Entry 9UE9 (electron microscopy, 4.00 A resolution); this record covers chains F and G of the 7 polymer chains in the assembly.

Chain F (and G):
Name: HlyA
From: Vibrio cholerae
Notes: chain G of this document is another copy of the same molecule, construct and numbering; everything in this record applies to it too
Reference sequence: A0A2P1DZZ6 (A0A2P1DZZ6_VIBCL); residues 136-716 here correspond to UniProt positions 161-741 (UniProt number = residue number + 25)
Amino-acid sequence (581 residues; each row starts with the number of its first residue):
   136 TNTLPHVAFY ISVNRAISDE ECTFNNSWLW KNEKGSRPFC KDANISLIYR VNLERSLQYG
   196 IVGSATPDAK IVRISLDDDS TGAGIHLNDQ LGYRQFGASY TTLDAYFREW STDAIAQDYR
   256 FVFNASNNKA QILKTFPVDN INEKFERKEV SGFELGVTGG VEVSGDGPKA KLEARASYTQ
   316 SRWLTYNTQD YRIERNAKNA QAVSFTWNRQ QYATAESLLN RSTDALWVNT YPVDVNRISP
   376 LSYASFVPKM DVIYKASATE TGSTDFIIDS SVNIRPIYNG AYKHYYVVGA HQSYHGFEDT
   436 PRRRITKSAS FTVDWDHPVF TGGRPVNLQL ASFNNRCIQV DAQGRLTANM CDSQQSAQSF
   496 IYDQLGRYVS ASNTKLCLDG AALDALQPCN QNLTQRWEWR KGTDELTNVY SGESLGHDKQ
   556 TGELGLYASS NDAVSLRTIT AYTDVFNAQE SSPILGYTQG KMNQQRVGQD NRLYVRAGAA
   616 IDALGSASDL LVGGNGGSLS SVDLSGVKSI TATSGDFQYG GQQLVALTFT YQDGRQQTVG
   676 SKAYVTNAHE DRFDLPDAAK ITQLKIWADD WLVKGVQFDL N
Disulfide bonds: Cys-157/Cys-175, Cys-472/Cys-486, Cys-512/Cys-524

Interface between chain F and chain G:
Contacting residue pairs - 116 pairs, chain F then chain G:
  Val-197(F) / Arg-459(G)  hydrogen bond (backbone-side chain)
  Val-197(F) / Asp-579(G)
  Val-197(F) / Phe-581(G)  hydrophobic
  Gly-198(F) / Pro-140(G)
  Gly-198(F) / His-141(G)  hydrogen bond (backbone-backbone)
  Ser-199(F) / His-141(G)
  Ala-200(F) / His-141(G)
  Ala-200(F) / Ala-143(G)
  Ala-200(F) / Asn-187(G)
  Pro-202(F) / Ala-143(G)  hydrophobic
  Pro-202(F) / Tyr-145(G)  hydrophobic
  Pro-202(F) / Arg-185(G)
  Gln-266(F) / Ser-147(G)  hydrogen bond
  Gln-266(F) / Asn-149(G)
  Gln-266(F) / Ile-183(G)
  Ile-267(F) / Ile-183(G)
  Ile-267(F) / Gly-217(G)
  Ile-267(F) / Ala-218(G)
  Leu-268(F) / Tyr-145(G)
  Leu-268(F) / Ser-215(G)
  Leu-268(F) / Thr-216(G)  hydrogen bond (backbone-backbone)
  Leu-268(F) / Gly-217(G)  hydrogen bond (backbone-backbone)
  Lys-269(F) / Asp-213(G)
  Val-273(F) / Val-382(G)
  Asp-274(F) / Leu-376(G)
  Asp-274(F) / Val-382(G)
  Asn-275(F) / Pro-375(G)
  Asn-275(F) / Ser-380(G)  hydrogen bond (side chain-backbone)
  Ile-276(F) / Leu-376(G)
  Asn-277(F) / Gln-324(G)
  Asn-277(F) / Asp-325(G)
  Asn-277(F) / Tyr-326(G)
  Asn-277(F) / Leu-376(G)
  Glu-278(F) / Gln-324(G)
  Glu-278(F) / Asp-325(G)  hydrogen bond (backbone-backbone)
  Lys-279(F) / Thr-323(G)
  Phe-280(F) / Asn-322(G)
  Phe-280(F) / Thr-323(G)  hydrogen bond (backbone-backbone)
  Phe-280(F) / Gln-346(G)
  Glu-281(F) / Tyr-321(G)
  Arg-282(F) / Thr-320(G)
  Arg-282(F) / Tyr-321(G)  hydrogen bond
  Arg-282(F) / Gln-346(G)  hydrogen bond
  Lys-283(F) / Leu-319(G)
  Lys-283(F) / Thr-320(G)  hydrogen bond
  Glu-284(F) / Arg-317(G)
  Glu-284(F) / Trp-318(G)
  Glu-284(F) / Leu-319(G)  hydrogen bond (backbone-backbone)
  Glu-284(F) / Tyr-321(G)
  Val-285(F) / Trp-318(G)
  Ser-286(F) / Ser-316(G)
  Ser-286(F) / Arg-317(G)  hydrogen bond (backbone-backbone)
  Gly-287(F) / Gln-315(G)
  Gly-287(F) / Ser-316(G)
  Phe-288(F) / Thr-314(G)
  Phe-288(F) / Gln-315(G)  hydrogen bond (backbone-backbone)
  Glu-289(F) / Tyr-313(G)
  Leu-290(F) / Ser-312(G)
  Leu-290(F) / Tyr-313(G)  hydrogen bond (backbone-backbone)
  Gly-291(F) / Ala-311(G)
  Val-292(F) / Arg-310(G)
  Val-292(F) / Ala-311(G)  hydrogen bond (backbone-backbone)
  Thr-293(F) / Glu-308(G)
  Thr-293(F) / Ala-309(G)
  Gly-294(F) / Glu-308(G)
  Gly-294(F) / Ala-309(G)  hydrogen bond (backbone-backbone)
  Gly-295(F) / Glu-308(G)
  Val-296(F) / Lys-306(G)
  Val-296(F) / Leu-307(G)  hydrogen bond (backbone-backbone)
  Glu-297(F) / Ala-305(G)
  Val-298(F) / Lys-304(G)
  Val-298(F) / Ala-305(G)  hydrogen bond (backbone-backbone)
  Ser-299(F) / Pro-303(G)
  Ser-299(F) / Lys-304(G)
  Gly-300(F) / Pro-303(G)
  Arg-310(F) / Ser-312(G)
  Leu-319(F) / Gln-346(G)
  Leu-319(F) / Tyr-347(G)
  Arg-327(F) / Pro-375(G)
  Glu-329(F) / Pro-375(G)
  Arg-330(F) / Gly-217(G)
  Arg-330(F) / Ala-218(G)  hydrogen bond (side chain-backbone)
  Arg-330(F) / Ala-379(G)
  Arg-330(F) / Ser-380(G)  hydrogen bond
  Arg-330(F) / Val-382(G)
  Asn-331(F) / His-221(G)
  Asn-331(F) / Asp-224(G)  hydrogen bond
  Asn-331(F) / Ser-380(G)
  Ala-332(F) / Ala-218(G)
  Ala-332(F) / His-221(G)
  Ala-332(F) / Ser-380(G)
  Lys-333(F) / Asn-179(G)
  Lys-333(F) / His-221(G)
  Asn-334(F) / Ala-218(G)
  Ala-335(F) / Ser-181(G)
  Ala-335(F) / Ala-218(G)  hydrophobic
  Lys-390(F) / Tyr-145(G)
  Leu-500(F) / Ala-576(G)  hydrophobic
  Asn-525(F) / Asn-470(G)
  Gln-526(F) / Gln-464(G)  hydrogen bond (backbone-side chain)
  Gln-526(F) / Asn-470(G)
  Gln-526(F) / Cys-486(G)
  Gln-526(F) / Ser-488(G)  hydrogen bond
  Asn-527(F) / Asn-469(G)
  Asn-527(F) / Asn-470(G)  hydrogen bond
  Leu-528(F) / Gln-464(G)
  Leu-528(F) / Ala-466(G)  hydrophobic
  Leu-528(F) / Asn-469(G)  hydrogen bond (backbone-backbone)
  Leu-528(F) / Ile-574(G)  hydrophobic
  Thr-529(F) / Asn-469(G)  hydrogen bond
  Arg-531(F) / Gln-464(G)
  Arg-531(F) / Ile-574(G)
  Val-544(F) / Arg-572(G)  hydrogen bond (backbone-side chain)
  Val-544(F) / Ile-574(G)  hydrophobic
  Tyr-545(F) / Ser-467(G)
  Tyr-545(F) / Arg-572(G)
Other interface residues (no listed pair), chain F (59 interface residues in all): Thr-201, Ala-204
Other interface residues (no listed pair), chain G (73 interface residues in all): Phe-144, Asp-177, Asp-214, Glu-281, Asn-371, Phe-381, Lys-384, Leu-465, Phe-468, Tyr-577, Thr-578

Overview:
Chain F and chain G form an interface of 59 and 73 residues respectively; the contacts include 28 hydrogen
bonds. Polar contacts include Val-197(F)/Arg-459(G), Gln-266(F)/Ser-147(G) and Asn-275(F)/Ser-380(G).
Both chains are HlyA (Vibrio cholerae). Entry 9UE9 (Heptameric pore structure of Vibrio cholerae Cytolysin
(VCC) embedded in lipid bilayer) was determined by electron microscopy, deposited together with 9LH3 and 9LH7.
